PDB entry 3ZRA | X-ray diffraction, 1.90 A resolution | chain A

Chain A:
Name: Progesterone receptor
Source organism: Homo sapiens
Notes: fragment: ligand-binding domain, residues 678-933
Reference sequence: P06401 (PRGR_HUMAN); residues 678-933 here = UniProt positions 678-933
Sequence (260 residues; row label = number of the first residue in the row):
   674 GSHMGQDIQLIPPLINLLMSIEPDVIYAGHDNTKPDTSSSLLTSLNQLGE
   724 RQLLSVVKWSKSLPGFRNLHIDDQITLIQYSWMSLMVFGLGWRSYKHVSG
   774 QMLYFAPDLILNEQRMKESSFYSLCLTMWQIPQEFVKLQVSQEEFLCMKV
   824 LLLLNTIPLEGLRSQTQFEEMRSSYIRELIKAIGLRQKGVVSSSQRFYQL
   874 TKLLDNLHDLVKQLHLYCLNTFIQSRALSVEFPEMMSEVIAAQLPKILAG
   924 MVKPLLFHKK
Unresolved in the structure: 674-682, 933
Construct notes: expression tag (674-677)
Small-molecule neighbours: ORB (n-{(1R)-1-[4-(2-chloro-5-fluoropyridin-3-yl)phenyl]ethyl}-3,5-dimethylisoxazole-4-sulfonamide): Leu715, Leu718, Asn719, Leu721, Gly722, Gln725, Trp755, Met756, Met759, Val760, Leu763, Phe778, Leu797, Met801, Leu887, Tyr890, Cys891, Thr894, Val903, Phe905, Met909
UniProt features mapped onto this chain:
  - binding site (progesterone): Arg766
Reported in the primary citation:
  - binding site for ORB: Leu715, Asn719, Gln725, Trp755, Met756, Val760
  - conformationally variable residues: Gln725

Summary:
Bound to chain A: compound ORB. Curated annotation (UniProt) lists progesterone-binding residue Arg766. The
paper reports a binding site for ORB at Leu715, Asn719 and Gln725 among others; conformational variability at
Gln725.
Chain A is Progesterone receptor (Homo sapiens); the structure, Structural basis for agonism and antagonism
for a set of chemically related progesterone receptor modulators, was determined by X-ray diffraction,
deposited together with 3ZR7 and 3ZRB.
